Entry 8UCP (electron microscopy, 3.28 A resolution); this record covers chains a and e of the 10 polymer chains in the assembly.

Chain a:
Protein: Cytochrome c oxidase subunit 1
Organism: Komagataella pastoris
Reference sequence: F2R0K8 (F2R0K8_KOMPC); residues 1-535 here = UniProt positions 1-535
Amino-acid sequence (535 residues; row label = number of the first residue in the row):
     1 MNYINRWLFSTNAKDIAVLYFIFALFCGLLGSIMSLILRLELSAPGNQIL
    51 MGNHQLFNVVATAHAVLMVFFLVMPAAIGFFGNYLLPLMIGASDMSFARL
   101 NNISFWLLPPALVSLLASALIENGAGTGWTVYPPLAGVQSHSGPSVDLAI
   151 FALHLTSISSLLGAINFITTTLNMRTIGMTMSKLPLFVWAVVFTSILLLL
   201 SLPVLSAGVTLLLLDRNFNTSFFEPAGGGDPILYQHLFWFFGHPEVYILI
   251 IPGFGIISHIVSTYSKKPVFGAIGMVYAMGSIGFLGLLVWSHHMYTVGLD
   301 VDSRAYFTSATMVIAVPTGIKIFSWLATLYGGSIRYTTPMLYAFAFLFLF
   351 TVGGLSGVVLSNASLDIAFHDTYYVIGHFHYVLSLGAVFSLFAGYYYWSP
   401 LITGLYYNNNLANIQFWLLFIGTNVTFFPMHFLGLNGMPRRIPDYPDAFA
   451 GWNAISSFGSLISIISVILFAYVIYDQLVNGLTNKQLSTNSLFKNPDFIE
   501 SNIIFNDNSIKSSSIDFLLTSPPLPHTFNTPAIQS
Construct notes: conflict Ile4 (Met in F2R0K8), Ile16 (Met in F2R0K8), Ile22 (Met in F2R0K8), 34 further conflict positions vs the reference (F2R0K8) not listed
Ion coordination: Cu ion: His243, His292, His293; heme a Fe near His380 (its only coordinating residue here)
Small-molecule neighbours:
  - heme a (HEA), molecule 1: Phe21, Gly28, Leu29, Ser32, Ser35, Leu38, Arg39, Leu42, Phe57, Ala61, His64, Ala65, Met68, Val69, Leu72, Ala76, Trp129, Tyr373, Ile376, Phe379, His380, Leu383, Ser384, Val388, Leu391, Phe392, Thr426, Phe427, Met430, Arg440, Arg441, Ser463, Val467
  - heme a (HEA), molecule 2: Trp129, Trp239, His243, Val246, Tyr247, Ile250, His292, His293, Ile314, Ala315, Thr318, Gly319, Phe323, Phe350, Thr351, Gly354, Leu355, Gly357, Val358, Leu360, Ser361, Asp366, His370, Val375, His378, Phe379, Val382, Leu383, Arg440
  - phosphatidylethanolamine (PTY), molecule 1: Ser96, Phe97, Ala98, Arg99, Leu100, Ile103, Ile158, Leu162
  - phosphatidylethanolamine (PTY), molecule 2: Phe270, Phe323, Ala327, Tyr330
  - phosphatidylethanolamine (PTY), molecule 3: Tyr336, Leu341, Phe344, Ala345, Phe416, Trp417, Phe420
  - phosphatidylethanolamine (PTY), molecule 4: Phe432, Leu435, Trp452

Chain e:
Protein: Cytochrome c oxidase subunit 5
Organism: Komagataella pastoris
Reference sequence: F2QVW8 (F2QVW8_KOMPC); numbering as in UniProt (aligned over 28-151)
Amino-acid sequence (124 residues; numbered 28 to 151; the number before each row is that of its first residue):
    28 NATVTNLEKRWEDLPETDQKDIISQLSERQKLPWKDLTLSEKKAAWYISF
    78 GEWGPRRPVHTKEDKLYIFWGTVIGIVISATIFGAFRYNRNVPKTMNREW
   128 QAASDEYLKSKNAEPFTGYSQIQS
Small-molecule neighbours: phosphatidylethanolamine (PTY): Pro85, His87, Lys92, Ile95, Phe96, Thr99

Chain a / chain e interface:
Residue-residue contacts (56; chain a residue first):
  Leu40(a) - Phe113(e)
  Ala44(a) - Arg117(e)
  Pro45(a) - Asn118(e)
  Pro45(a) - Pro120(e)
  Pro45(a) - Met123(e)  hydrophobic
  Asn47(a) - Asn118(e)  hydrogen bond (backbone-side chain)
  Gln48(a) - Arg117(e)
  Gln48(a) - Asn118(e)
  Ile49(a) - Phe113(e)  hydrophobic
  Arg335(a) - Val86(e)
  Tyr336(a) - His87(e)
  Asn409(a) - Val86(e)
  Asn409(a) - His87(e)
  Asn410(a) - Asp91(e)
  Asn410(a) - Tyr94(e)
  Asn413(a) - His87(e)  hydrogen bond
  Asn413(a) - Ile95(e)
  Ile414(a) - Gly98(e)
  Trp417(a) - Ile95(e)
  Trp417(a) - Thr99(e)
  Asp447(a) - Thr122(e)  hydrogen bond
  Asp447(a) - Met123(e)
  Asp447(a) - Gln150(e)  hydrogen bond (backbone-side chain)
  Ala454(a) - Phe110(e)
  Ala454(a) - Arg114(e)
  Ser457(a) - Phe110(e)
  Phe458(a) - Ser106(e)
  Phe458(a) - Ala107(e)  hydrophobic
  Leu461(a) - Ser106(e)
  Leu461(a) - Phe110(e)  hydrophobic
  Ile462(a) - Ser106(e)
  Ile465(a) - Gly102(e)
  Ile465(a) - Ile105(e)  hydrophobic
  Ile465(a) - Ser106(e)
  Gln486(a) - Arg84(e)
  Ser488(a) - Val86(e)
  Thr489(a) - Arg84(e)
  Thr489(a) - Pro85(e)
  Thr489(a) - Val86(e)
  Leu492(a) - Pro82(e)  hydrophobic
  Pro496(a) - Pro82(e)
  Pro496(a) - Arg83(e)
  Asp497(a) - Arg83(e)  hydrogen bond (backbone-side chain)
  Phe498(a) - Phe77(e)
  Phe498(a) - Arg83(e)
  Ile499(a) - Phe77(e)
  Glu500(a) - Phe77(e)
  Glu500(a) - Arg83(e)  hydrogen bond (backbone-side chain)
  Ser501(a) - Ser76(e)
  Ser501(a) - Phe77(e)
  Asn502(a) - Ser76(e)  hydrogen bond (backbone-backbone)
  Asn502(a) - Gly78(e)
  Asn502(a) - Trp80(e)
  Asn502(a) - Arg83(e)  hydrogen bond
  Ile503(a) - Ile50(e)  hydrophobic
  Phe505(a) - Pro82(e)  hydrophobic
Other interface residues (no listed pair), chain a (39 interface residues in all): Ser43, Leu418, Ile421, Ala450, Asn490, Asn506
Other interface residues (no listed pair), chain e (32 interface residues in all): Ile75, Ile103, Ile109

Summary:
39 residues of chain a face 32 of chain e across their interface; the contacts include 8 hydrogen bonds. Polar
pairs include Asn47(a)-Asn118(e), Asn413(a)-His87(e) and Asp447(a)-Thr122(e). One phosphatidylethanolamine
molecule is bound between chain a and chain e.
Here chain a is Cytochrome c oxidase subunit 1 and chain e is Cytochrome c oxidase subunit 5, both from
Komagataella pastoris. Entry 8UCP (Komagataella pastoris Cytochrome c oxidase in complex with human VMAT2 and
Serotonin) was determined by electron microscopy.
